PDB entry 1DNU | X-ray diffraction, 1.85 A resolution | chains C and D of the 4 polymer chains in the assembly

Chain C (and D):
Molecule: Myeloperoxidase
Source organism: Homo sapiens
Notes: EC 1.11.1.7; fragment: myeloperoxidase heavy chain containing residues 113 to 578; chain D of this document is another copy of the same molecule, construct and numbering; everything in this record applies to it too
UniProt: P05164 (PERM_HUMAN); residues 113-578 here correspond to UniProt positions 279-744 (UniProt number = residue number + 166)
Chain sequence (466 residues; row label = number of the first residue in the row):
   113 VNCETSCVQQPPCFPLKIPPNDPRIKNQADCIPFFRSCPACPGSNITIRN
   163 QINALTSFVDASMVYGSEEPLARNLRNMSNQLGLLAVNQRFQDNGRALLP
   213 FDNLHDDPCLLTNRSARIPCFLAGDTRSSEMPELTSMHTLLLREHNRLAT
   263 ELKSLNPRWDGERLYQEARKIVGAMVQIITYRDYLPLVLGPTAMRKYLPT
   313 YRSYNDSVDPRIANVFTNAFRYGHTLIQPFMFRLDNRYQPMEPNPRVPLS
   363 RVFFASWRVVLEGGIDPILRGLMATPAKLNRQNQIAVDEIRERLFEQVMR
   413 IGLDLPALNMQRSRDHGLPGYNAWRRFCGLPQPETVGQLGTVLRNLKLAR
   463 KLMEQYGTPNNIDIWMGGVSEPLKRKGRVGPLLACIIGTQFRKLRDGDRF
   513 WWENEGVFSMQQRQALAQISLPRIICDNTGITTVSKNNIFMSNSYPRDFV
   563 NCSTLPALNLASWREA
Differences from the reference sequence: modified residue (150)
Modified positions: C150 (s-hydroxycysteine; CSO)
Curated features (UniProtKB/Swiss-Prot):
  - binding site (Ca(2+)): T168, F170, D172, S174
  - binding site (heme b): E242, M243, H336
  - site: R239 (Transition state stabilizer)
  - modified residue: C150 (Cysteine sulfenic acid (-SOH))
  - glycosylation (N-linked (GlcNAc...) asparagine): N157, N189, N225, N317, N563
Cystine bridges: C115-C125, C119-C143, C221-C232, C440-C497, C538-C564
Glycans and other covalent adducts: N-acetylglucosamine (NAG) linked to N189, N225; heme (HEM) linked to E242, M243; glycan linked to N317
Metal / ion sites: Ca2+: T168, F170, D172, S174 (shared with 1 residue of chain A); heme Fe near H336 (its only coordinating residue here)
Residues lining bound ligands: heme (HEM): R239, Y296, T329, F332, R333, Y334, G335, H336, I339, F365, L406, F407, L417, L420, R424

Interface between chain C and chain D:
Residue-residue contacts (9; chain C residue first):
  A152(C) - I158(D)
  A152(C) - T159(D)
  C153(C) - C153(D)  disulfide
  I158(C) - A152(D)
  I158(C) - I164(D)  hydrophobic
  T159(C) - A152(D)
  I164(C) - I158(D)  hydrophobic
  S319(C) - R438(D)  hydrogen bond
  R438(C) - S319(D)  hydrogen bond
Interface residues without a listed pair, chain C (10 interface residues in all): S156, I160, R323
Interface residues without a listed pair, chain D (10 interface residues in all): S156, I160, R323
Cross-chain cystine bridges: C153(C)-C153(D)

Overview:
Chain C and chain D each contribute 10 residues to their interface, with 1 disulfide bond and 2 hydrogen
bonds. The hydrogen-bonded pair is S319(C)-R438(D). Covalently linked N-acetylglucosamine: at N189(C) and
N225(C). Covalently linked heme: at E242(C).
Both chains are Myeloperoxidase (Homo sapiens). Entry 1DNU (Structural analyses of human
myeloperoxidase-thiocyanate complex) was determined by X-ray diffraction (same publication as 1DNW, 1D5L and
1D7W).
